Entry 7PQT (electron microscopy, 2.65 A resolution); this record covers chains A and B of the 4 polymer chains in the assembly.

Chain A (and B):
Molecule: Potassium voltage-gated channel subfamily C member 1
From: Homo sapiens
Notes: chain B of this document is another copy of the same molecule, construct and numbering; everything in this record applies to it too
Reference sequence: P48547 (KCNC1_HUMAN); residues 1-511 here = UniProt positions 1-511
Sequence (519 residues; each row starts with the number of its first residue):
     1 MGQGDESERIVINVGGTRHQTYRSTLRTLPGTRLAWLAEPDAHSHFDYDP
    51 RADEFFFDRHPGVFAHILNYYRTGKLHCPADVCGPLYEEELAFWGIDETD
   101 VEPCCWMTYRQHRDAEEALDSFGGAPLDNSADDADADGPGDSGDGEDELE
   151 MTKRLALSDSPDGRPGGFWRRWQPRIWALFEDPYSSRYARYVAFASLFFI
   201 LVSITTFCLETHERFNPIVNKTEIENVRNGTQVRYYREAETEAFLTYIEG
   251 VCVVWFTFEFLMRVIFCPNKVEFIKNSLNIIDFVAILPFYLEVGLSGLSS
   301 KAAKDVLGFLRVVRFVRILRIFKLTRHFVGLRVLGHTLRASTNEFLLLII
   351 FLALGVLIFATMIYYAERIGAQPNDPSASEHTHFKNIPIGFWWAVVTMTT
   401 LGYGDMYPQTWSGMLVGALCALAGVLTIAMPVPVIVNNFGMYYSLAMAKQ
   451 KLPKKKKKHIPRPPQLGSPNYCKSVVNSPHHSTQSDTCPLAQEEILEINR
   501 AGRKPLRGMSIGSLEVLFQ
Not modelled in the structure: 1-6, 120-191, 218-239, 268-280, 295-311, 372-376, 454-519
Construct notes: expression tag (512-519)
Metal / ion sites: K+ site 1: T400, L401 (shared with T400(B), L401(B) of chain B; 2 residues of chain C; 2 residues of chain D); K+ site 2: T400 (shared with T400(B) of chain B; 1 residue of chain C; 1 residue of chain D); K+ site 3: L401, G402 (shared with L401(B), G402(B) of chain B; 2 residues of chain C; 2 residues of chain D); K+ site 4: G402, Y403 (shared with G402(B), Y403(B) of chain B; 2 residues of chain C; 2 residues of chain D)
Reported in the primary citation:
  - self-association interface (contacts with another copy of this molecule): C83

Interface between chain A and chain B:
Residue-residue contacts (86; chain A residue first):
  N13(A) - Q20(B)
  G15(A) - H19(B)
  G15(A) - Q20(B)
  G15(A) - R72(B)
  G16(A) - R18(B)
  G16(A) - Q20(B)
  D47(A) - R9(B)  salt bridge
  D47(A) - Y22(B)  hydrogen bond
  D49(A) - R9(B)  salt bridge
  F56(A) - R9(B)
  F56(A) - Q20(B)
  F56(A) - Y22(B)
  D58(A) - T21(B)
  D58(A) - Y22(B)
  D58(A) - T25(B)  hydrogen bond
  D58(A) - R72(B)  salt bridge
  R59(A) - R72(B)  hydrogen bond (backbone-side chain)
  R59(A) - T73(B)
  H60(A) - A65(B)
  H60(A) - H66(B)
  H60(A) - N69(B)
  P61(A) - R72(B)
  A80(A) - A80(B)
  D81(A) - P79(B)
  D81(A) - A80(B)  hydrogen bond (backbone-backbone)
  V82(A) - H66(B)
  C83(A) - H77(B)  hydrogen bond
  C83(A) - C105(B)  hydrophobic
  P85(A) - H77(B)
  L86(A) - N69(B)
  L86(A) - H77(B)
  E89(A) - T73(B)
  H112(A) - C104(B)
  F207(A) - T361(B)
  C208(A) - I387(B)  hydrophobic
  C208(A) - P388(B)
  C208(A) - F391(B)  hydrophobic
  T211(A) - Y364(B)
  T211(A) - K385(B)
  T211(A) - N386(B)
  T211(A) - I387(B)  hydrogen bond (side chain-backbone)
  T211(A) - P388(B)
  H212(A) - N386(B)
  E213(A) - K385(B)
  E213(A) - N386(B)  hydrogen bond
  F315(A) - M362(B)  hydrophobic
  I318(A) - T361(B)
  I321(A) - L354(B)  hydrophobic
  I321(A) - L357(B)  hydrophobic
  F322(A) - I358(B)  hydrophobic
  F328(A) - I350(B)  hydrophobic
  G330(A) - L347(B)
  L331(A) - F351(B)  hydrophobic
  L334(A) - F351(B)  hydrophobic
  L334(A) - M430(B)  hydrophobic
  F345(A) - L426(B)  hydrophobic
  L352(A) - L422(B)  hydrophobic
  W392(A) - P408(B)
  W392(A) - M414(B)
  T399(A) - T400(B)
  T399(A) - L422(B)
  T400(A) - T400(B)
  L401(A) - T397(B)
  L401(A) - T400(B)
  L401(A) - L401(B)
  L401(A) - G402(B)
  G402(A) - G402(B)
  Y403(A) - W393(B)  hydrogen bond
  Y403(A) - T397(B)  hydrogen bond
  Y403(A) - G402(B)
  Y403(A) - Y403(B)
  Y403(A) - G404(B)
  Y403(A) - M406(B)
  Y403(A) - Y407(B)  hydrophobic
  D405(A) - Y407(B)
  V436(A) - A429(B)
  V436(A) - P433(B)  hydrophobic
  F439(A) - L347(B)  hydrophobic
  F439(A) - M430(B)
  Y443(A) - E344(B)
  S444(A) - M107(B)
  L445(A) - P103(B)
  A448(A) - M107(B)  hydrophobic
  K449(A) - P103(B)
  L452(A) - T99(B)
  L452(A) - V101(B)
Also at the interface, not in a pair above, chain A (57 interface residues in all): E90, I204, T337, L338, I389, V395, V432, I435, K451
Also at the interface, not in a pair above, chain B (60 interface residues in all): D81, W106, N343, Y365, V396, A418, A421, V434

Summary:
57 residues of chain A and 60 residues of chain B are in contact, with 9 hydrogen bonds and 3 salt bridges.
Among the polar pairs are D47(A)-R9(B), D49(A)-R9(B) and D58(A)-R72(B). T400(A) and L401(A) form the K+ site
1. L401(A) and G402(A) form the K+ site 3. From the paper: a self-association interface involving C83(A).
Both chains are Potassium voltage-gated channel subfamily C member 1 (Homo sapiens). Entry 7PQT (Apo human
Kv3.1 cryo-EM structure) was determined by electron microscopy, deposited together with 7PQU.
